Entry 4MVA (X-ray diffraction, 1.43 A resolution); this record covers chains A and B.

== Chain A (and B) ==
Molecule: Triosephosphate isomerase
Source organism: Escherichia coli
Notes: EC 5.3.1.1; fragment: Triosephosphate Isomerase (tpiA); chain B of this document is another copy of the same molecule, construct and numbering; everything in this record applies to it too
UniProt: C5A086 (C5A086_ECOBW); residue numbers follow UniProt; this construct covers 1-255
Sequence (279 residues; numbered -23 to 255; the number before each row is that of its first residue; numbers below 1 keep their minus sign (Met-23 is residue -23)):
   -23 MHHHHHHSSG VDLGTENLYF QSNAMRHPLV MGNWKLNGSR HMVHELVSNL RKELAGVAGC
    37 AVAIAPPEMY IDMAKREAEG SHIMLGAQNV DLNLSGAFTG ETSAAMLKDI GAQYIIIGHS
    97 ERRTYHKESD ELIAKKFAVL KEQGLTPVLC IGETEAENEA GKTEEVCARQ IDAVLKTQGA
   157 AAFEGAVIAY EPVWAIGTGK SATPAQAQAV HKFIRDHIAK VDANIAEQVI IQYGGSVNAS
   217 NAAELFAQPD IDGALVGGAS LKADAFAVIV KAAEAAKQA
Unresolved in the structure: -23 to 0 (chain B: -23 to 0, 255)
Differences from the reference sequence: expression tag (-23 to 0)
Ligand contacts: acetylphosphate (UVW): Lys11, Ile172, Gly210, Gly211, Ser212, Val213, Gly233, Gly234
What the authors report for this chain:
  - binding site for acetylphosphate: Lys11, Ser212, Gly234
  - post-translational modification sites: Lys11, Lys103, Lys111
  - conformationally variable residues (loop rearrangement): Pro168 to Ala178

== Interface between chain A and chain B ==
Contacting residue pairs (80):
  Asn9(A) - Thr75(B)  hydrogen bond
  Lys11(A) - Gly72(B)
  Lys11(A) - Ala73(B)
  Lys11(A) - Thr75(B)
  Leu12(A) - Asn69(B)
  Leu12(A) - Leu70(B)
  Leu12(A) - Ser71(B)
  Leu12(A) - Gly72(B)  hydrogen bond (backbone-backbone)
  Leu12(A) - Phe74(B)
  Leu12(A) - Glu77(B)
  Leu12(A) - Ser79(B)
  Leu12(A) - Met82(B)
  Asn13(A) - Gly72(B)
  Asn13(A) - Met82(B)
  Gly14(A) - Met82(B)
  Ser15(A) - Asp85(B)
  Arg16(A) - Arg52(B)
  Arg16(A) - Asp85(B)  salt bridge
  Arg16(A) - Ile86(B)
  Pro43(A) - Met82(B)  hydrophobic
  Glu44(A) - Glu44(B)
  Glu44(A) - Met45(B)  hydrogen bond (side chain-backbone)
  Met45(A) - Glu44(B)  hydrogen bond (backbone-side chain)
  Met45(A) - Met82(B)
  Met45(A) - Leu83(B)  hydrophobic
  Met45(A) - Ile86(B)  hydrophobic
  Tyr46(A) - Met82(B)
  Tyr46(A) - Asp85(B)  hydrogen bond
  Tyr46(A) - Ile86(B)  hydrophobic
  Asp48(A) - Met49(B)
  Asp48(A) - Arg52(B)  salt bridge
  Met49(A) - Asp48(B)
  Arg52(A) - Arg16(B)
  Arg52(A) - Arg52(B)
  Gln64(A) - Thr75(B)
  Gln64(A) - Gly76(B)  hydrogen bond (side chain-backbone)
  Asn69(A) - Leu12(B)
  Ser71(A) - Leu12(B)
  Gly72(A) - Lys11(B)
  Gly72(A) - Leu12(B)  hydrogen bond (backbone-backbone)
  Gly72(A) - Asn13(B)
  Ala73(A) - Lys11(B)
  Ala73(A) - Glu97(B)
  Ala73(A) - Tyr101(B)
  Phe74(A) - Leu12(B)
  Phe74(A) - Glu97(B)
  Phe74(A) - Tyr101(B)  hydrophobic
  Thr75(A) - Asn9(B)  hydrogen bond
  Thr75(A) - Lys11(B)
  Thr75(A) - Gln64(B)
  Thr75(A) - His95(B)
  Thr75(A) - Glu97(B)  hydrogen bond
  Thr75(A) - Arg98(B)  hydrogen bond (backbone-side chain)
  Gly76(A) - Gln64(B)  hydrogen bond (backbone-side chain)
  Gly76(A) - Arg98(B)
  Glu77(A) - Leu12(B)
  Glu77(A) - Arg98(B)
  Glu77(A) - His102(B)  salt bridge
  Ser79(A) - Leu12(B)
  Met82(A) - Leu12(B)
  Met82(A) - Asn13(B)
  Met82(A) - Gly14(B)
  Met82(A) - Pro43(B)  hydrophobic
  Met82(A) - Met45(B)
  Met82(A) - Tyr46(B)
  Leu83(A) - Met45(B)  hydrophobic
  Asp85(A) - Ser15(B)
  Asp85(A) - Arg16(B)  salt bridge
  Asp85(A) - Tyr46(B)  hydrogen bond
  Ile86(A) - Met45(B)  hydrophobic
  Ile86(A) - Tyr46(B)  hydrophobic
  His95(A) - Thr75(B)
  Glu97(A) - Ala73(B)
  Glu97(A) - Phe74(B)
  Glu97(A) - Thr75(B)  hydrogen bond
  Arg98(A) - Thr75(B)  hydrogen bond (side chain-backbone)
  Arg98(A) - Gly76(B)
  Arg98(A) - Glu77(B)
  Tyr101(A) - Phe74(B)  hydrophobic
  His102(A) - Glu77(B)  salt bridge
Also at the interface, not in a pair above, chain A (36 interface residues in all): Asn65, Leu70, Thr78
Also at the interface, not in a pair above, chain B (36 interface residues in all): Asn65, Thr78

== In short ==
The chain A/chain B interface involves 36 residues from each chain, with 14 hydrogen bonds and 5 salt bridges.
Among the polar pairs are Arg16(A)-Asp85(B), Asp48(A)-Arg52(B) and Glu77(A)-His102(B). Bound to chain A:
acetylphosphate. From the paper: a binding site for acetylphosphate at Lys11(A), Ser212(A) and Gly234(A);
modification sites Lys11(A), Lys103(A) and Lys111(A).
Chain A and chain B are both Triosephosphate isomerase (Escherichia coli); the structure, 1.43 Angstrom
Resolution Crystal Structure of Triosephosphate Isomerase (tpiA) from Escherichia coli in Complex with Acetyl
..., was determined by X-ray diffraction (same publication as 4MVJ and 4K6A).
